Entry 4AN2 (X-ray diffraction, 2.50 A resolution); this record covers chain A.

== Chain A ==
Molecule: Dual specificity mitogen-activated protein kinase kinase 1
Source organism: Homo sapiens
Notes: EC 2.7.12.2; fragment: protein kinase domain, residues 61-262, 305-392
UniProtKB: Q02750 (MP2K1_HUMAN); numbering as in UniProt; present here: 61-262, 305-392
Sequence (301 residues; row label = number of the first residue in the row; note: 42 numbers in that range are skipped by the numbering (no residue carries them; nothing is unmodelled there)):
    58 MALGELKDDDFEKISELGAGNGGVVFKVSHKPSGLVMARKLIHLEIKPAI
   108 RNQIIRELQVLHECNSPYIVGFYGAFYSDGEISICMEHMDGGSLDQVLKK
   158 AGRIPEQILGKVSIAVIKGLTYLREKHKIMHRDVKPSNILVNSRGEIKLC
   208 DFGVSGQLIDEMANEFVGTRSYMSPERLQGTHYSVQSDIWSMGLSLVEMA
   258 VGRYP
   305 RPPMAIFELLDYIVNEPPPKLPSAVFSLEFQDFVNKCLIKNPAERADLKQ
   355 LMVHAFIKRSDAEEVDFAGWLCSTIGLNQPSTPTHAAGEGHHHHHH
Not modelled in the structure: 382-400
Differences from the reference sequence: expression tag (58-60, 393-400); engineered mutation Glu-218 (Ser in Q02750), Glu-222 (Ser in Q02750), Ala-328 (Gly in Q02750)
UniProt features mapped onto this chain:
  - active site: Asp-190 (Proton acceptor)
  - binding site (ATP): Leu-74 to Val-82, Lys-97, Met-143 to Met-146, Ser-150 to Gln-153, Lys-192 to Asn-195, Asp-208
  - binding site (U0126): Lys-97, Asp-208 to Val-211
  - binding site (K-252a): Glu-144 to Met-146, Ser-194
Ion coordination: Mg2+: Asn-195, Asp-208 (together with AMP-PCP)
Residues lining bound ligands:
  - AMP-PCP (ACP; phosphomethylphosphonic acid adenylate ester): Leu-74, Gly-75, Ala-76, Gly-77, Asn-78, Gly-80, Val-82, Ala-95, Lys-97, Val-127, Met-143, Glu-144, His-145, Met-146, Gly-149, Ser-150, Gln-153, Asp-190, Lys-192, Ser-194, Asn-195, Leu-197, Asp-208
  - EUI ([3,4-bis(fluoranyl)-2-[(2-fluoranyl-4-iodanyl-phenyl)amino]phenyl]-[3-oxidanyl-3-[(2S)-piperidin-2-yl]azetidin-1-yl]methanone): Asn-78, Lys-97, Leu-115, Leu-118, Val-127, Ile-141, Met-143, Asp-190, Lys-192, Asn-195, Asp-208, Phe-209, Gly-210, Val-211, Ser-212, Leu-215, Ile-216, Met-219, Phe-223, Gly-225, Thr-226
From the paper describing this entry:
  - binding site for EUI: Asp-190

== Overview ==
Ligands of chain A: compound EUI and AMP-PCP. Asn-195 and Asp-208 form the Mg2+ site. UniProt lists
active-site residue Asp-190, 23 ATP-binding residues, 5 U0126-binding residues and 4 K-252a-binding residues.
From the paper: a binding site for EUI at Asp-190.
Chain A is Dual specificity mitogen-activated protein kinase kinase 1 (Homo sapiens); the structure, Crystal
structures of human MEK1 with carboxamide-based allosteric inhibitor XL518 (GDC-0973), or related analogs, was
determined by X-ray diffraction (same publication as 4AN3, 4AN9 and 4ANB).
